1OL1 - chains B and F of the 3 polymer chains in the assembly; structure by X-ray diffraction, 2.90 A resolution.

== Chain B ==
Name: Cyclin A2
Organism: Homo sapiens
UniProt: P20248 (CG2A_HUMAN); numbering as in UniProt (aligned over 173-432)
Sequence (260 residues; each row starts with the number of its first residue):
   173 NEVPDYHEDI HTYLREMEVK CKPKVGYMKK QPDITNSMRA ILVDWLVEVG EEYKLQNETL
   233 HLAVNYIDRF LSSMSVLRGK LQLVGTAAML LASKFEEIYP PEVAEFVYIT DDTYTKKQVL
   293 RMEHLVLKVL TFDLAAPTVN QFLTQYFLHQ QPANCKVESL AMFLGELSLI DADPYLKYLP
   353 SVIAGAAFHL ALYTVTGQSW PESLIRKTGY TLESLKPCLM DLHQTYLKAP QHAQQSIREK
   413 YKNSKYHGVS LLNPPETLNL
Not modelled in the structure: 173-174

== Chain F ==
Name: Cir-cir-leu-ile-pff-NH2
Sequence (6 residues; numbered 500 to 505; the number before each row is that of its first residue):
   500 RRLIFX
Modified positions: Arg500, Arg501 (citrulline; CIR); Phe504 (4-fluoro-l-phenylalanine; PFF); NH2 (amino group) at position 505

== Chain B / chain F interface ==
Residue-residue contacts (14; chain B residue first):
  Met210(B) with Phe504(F)
  Ile213(B) with Phe504(F)
  Leu214(B) with Phe504(F)
  Trp217(B) with Arg500(F)
  Arg250(B) with Phe504(F); NH2_505(F)
  Gln254(B) with Arg500(F), hydrogen bond (side chain-backbone); Arg501(F); Leu502(F), hydrogen bond (side chain-backbone)
  Ile281(B) with Arg500(F)
  Thr282(B) with Arg500(F); Arg501(F)
  Asp283(B) with Arg500(F)
  Thr285(B) with Arg501(F)
Also at the interface, not in a pair above, chain B (12 interface residues in all): Glu220, Leu253

== In short ==
12 residues of chain B face 5 of chain F across their interface; the contacts include 2 hydrogen bonds. Among
the polar pairs are Gln254(B)-Arg500(F) and Gln254(B)-Leu502(F).
Here chain B is Cyclin A2 (Homo sapiens) and chain F is Cir-cir-leu-ile-pff-NH2. Entry 1OL1 (Cyclin A binding
groove inhibitor H-Cit-Cit-Leu-Ile-(p-F-Phe)-NH2) was determined by X-ray diffraction (same publication as
1OKV, 1OKW and 1OL2).
